PDB entry 1DE6 | X-ray diffraction, 2.10 A resolution | chains B and C of the 4 polymer chains in the assembly

== Chain B (and C) ==
Protein: L-rhamnose isomerase
From: Escherichia coli
Notes: EC 5.3.1.14; chain C of this document is another copy of the same molecule, construct and numbering; everything in this record applies to it too
UniProt: P32170 (RHAA_ECOLI); residues 9-427 here correspond to UniProt positions 1-419 (UniProt number = residue number - 8)
Sequence (426 residues; row label = number of the first residue in the row):
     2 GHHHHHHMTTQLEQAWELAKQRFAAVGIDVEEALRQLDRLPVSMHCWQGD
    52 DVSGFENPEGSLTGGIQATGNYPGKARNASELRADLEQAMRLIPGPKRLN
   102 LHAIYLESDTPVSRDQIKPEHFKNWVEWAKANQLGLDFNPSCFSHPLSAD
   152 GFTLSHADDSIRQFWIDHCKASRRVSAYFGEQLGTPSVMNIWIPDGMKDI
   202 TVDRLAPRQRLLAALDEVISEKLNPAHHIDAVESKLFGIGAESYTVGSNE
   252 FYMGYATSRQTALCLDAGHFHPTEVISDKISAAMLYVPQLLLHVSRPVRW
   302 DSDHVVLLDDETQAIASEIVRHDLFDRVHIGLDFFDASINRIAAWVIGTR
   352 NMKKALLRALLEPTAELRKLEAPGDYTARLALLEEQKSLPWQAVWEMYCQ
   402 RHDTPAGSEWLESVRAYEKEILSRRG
Unresolved in the structure: 2-10, 427
Differences from the reference sequence: expression tag (2-8)
Swiss-Prot annotation at these positions:
  - binding site (L-rhamnose): His103, Glu234 to Lys236, His270, Asp334
  - binding site (Zn(2+)): Glu234, Asp267, His294, Asp334
  - binding site (Mn(2+)): His270, Asp302, Asp304
Metal / ion sites: Zn2+: Glu234, Asp267, His294, Asp334; Mn2+: Asp302, Asp304
Residues lining bound ligands: L-rhamnose (RNS): Trp48, Val53, Ile67, His103, Phe144, Trp193, Glu234, Lys236, Asp267, His270, His294, Asp302, Asp304, Asp334, Phe336

== Interface between chain B and chain C ==
Pairs across the interface - 74 pairs, chain B then chain C:
  Gln12(B) - Leu19(C)
  Gln12(B) - Gln22(C)  hydrogen bond
  Gln15(B) - Leu19(C)
  Ala16(B) - Leu19(C)
  Leu19(B) - Gln12(C)
  Leu19(B) - Gln15(C)
  Leu19(B) - Ala16(C)
  Leu19(B) - Leu19(C)  hydrophobic
  Gln22(B) - Gln12(C)  hydrogen bond
  Arg23(B) - Glu397(C)  salt bridge
  Pro273(B) - Thr274(C)
  Thr274(B) - Pro273(C)
  Thr274(B) - Thr274(C)
  Thr274(B) - Arg300(C)  hydrogen bond
  Arg300(B) - Thr274(C)  hydrogen bond
  Leu308(B) - Glu385(C)
  Leu309(B) - Glu385(C)  hydrogen bond (backbone-side chain)
  Leu309(B) - Lys388(C)  hydrogen bond (backbone-side chain)
  Asp310(B) - Asp311(C)
  Asp311(B) - Asp310(C)
  Asp311(B) - Asp311(C)  hydrogen bond (side chain-backbone)
  Ile340(B) - Tyr377(C)
  Ile340(B) - Thr378(C)
  Asn341(B) - Thr378(C)  hydrogen bond (backbone-side chain)
  Ala344(B) - Thr378(C)
  Ile348(B) - Leu381(C)  hydrophobic
  Ile348(B) - Ala382(C)
  Asn352(B) - Glu385(C)  hydrogen bond
  Lys355(B) - Glu385(C)
  Lys355(B) - Glu386(C)  salt bridge
  Lys355(B) - Ser389(C)  hydrogen bond
  Asp376(B) - Arg416(C)  salt bridge
  Tyr377(B) - Ile340(C)  hydrophobic
  Thr378(B) - Tyr73(C)
  Thr378(B) - Ile340(C)
  Thr378(B) - Asn341(C)  hydrogen bond (side chain-backbone)
  Thr378(B) - Ala344(C)
  Ala379(B) - Leu412(C)  hydrophobic
  Ala379(B) - Arg416(C)
  Leu381(B) - Leu308(C)  hydrophobic
  Ala382(B) - Ile348(C)  hydrophobic
  Ala382(B) - Trp411(C)  hydrophobic
  Glu385(B) - Leu308(C)
  Glu385(B) - Leu309(C)  hydrogen bond (side chain-backbone)
  Glu385(B) - Asn352(C)  hydrogen bond
  Glu386(B) - Lys355(C)  salt bridge
  Glu386(B) - Gly408(C)
  Glu386(B) - Ser409(C)
  Glu386(B) - Trp411(C)  hydrogen bond
  Lys388(B) - Leu309(C)  hydrogen bond (side chain-backbone)
  Lys388(B) - Trp392(C)
  Lys388(B) - Gln393(C)
  Ser389(B) - Lys355(C)  hydrogen bond
  Ser389(B) - Trp392(C)
  Ser389(B) - Gln393(C)
  Ser389(B) - Glu397(C)
  Leu390(B) - Gln393(C)  hydrogen bond (backbone-side chain)
  Trp392(B) - Lys388(C)
  Trp392(B) - Ser389(C)
  Trp392(B) - Gln393(C)
  Gln393(B) - Lys388(C)  hydrogen bond (side chain-backbone)
  Gln393(B) - Ser389(C)
  Gln393(B) - Leu390(C)  hydrogen bond (side chain-backbone)
  Gln393(B) - Trp392(C)
  Gln393(B) - Gln393(C)  hydrogen bond
  Glu397(B) - Arg23(C)  salt bridge
  Glu397(B) - Ser389(C)
  Ser409(B) - Leu383(C)
  Ser409(B) - Glu386(C)
  Trp411(B) - Ala382(C)  hydrophobic
  Trp411(B) - Glu386(C)  hydrogen bond
  Leu412(B) - Ala379(C)  hydrophobic
  Arg416(B) - Asp376(C)  salt bridge
  Arg416(B) - Ala379(C)
Other interface residues (no listed pair), chain B (45 interface residues in all): Tyr73, Val306, Arg351, Leu371, Leu383, Trp396, Ala407, Gly408
Other interface residues (no listed pair), chain C (46 interface residues in all): Arg297, Val306, Arg351, Leu371, Trp396, Ala407

== Overview ==
45 residues of chain B and 46 residues of chain C are in contact, with 21 hydrogen bonds and 6 salt bridges.
Among the polar pairs are Arg23(B)-Glu397(C), Lys355(B)-Glu386(C) and Asp376(B)-Arg416(C). Chain B binds
L-rhamnose.
Both chains are L-rhamnose isomerase (Escherichia coli). Entry 1DE6 (L-rhamnose isomerase) was determined by
X-ray diffraction, deposited together with 1D8W and 1DE5.
